Entry 8B8V (X-ray diffraction, 2.30 A resolution); this record covers chains A and B.

Chain A:
Protein: Nucleoprotein
Organism: Lyssavirus rabies
UniProtKB: D6Q0Q6 (D6Q0Q6_9RHAB); residues 24-450 here = UniProt positions 24-450
Sequence (427 residues; each row starts with the number of its first residue):
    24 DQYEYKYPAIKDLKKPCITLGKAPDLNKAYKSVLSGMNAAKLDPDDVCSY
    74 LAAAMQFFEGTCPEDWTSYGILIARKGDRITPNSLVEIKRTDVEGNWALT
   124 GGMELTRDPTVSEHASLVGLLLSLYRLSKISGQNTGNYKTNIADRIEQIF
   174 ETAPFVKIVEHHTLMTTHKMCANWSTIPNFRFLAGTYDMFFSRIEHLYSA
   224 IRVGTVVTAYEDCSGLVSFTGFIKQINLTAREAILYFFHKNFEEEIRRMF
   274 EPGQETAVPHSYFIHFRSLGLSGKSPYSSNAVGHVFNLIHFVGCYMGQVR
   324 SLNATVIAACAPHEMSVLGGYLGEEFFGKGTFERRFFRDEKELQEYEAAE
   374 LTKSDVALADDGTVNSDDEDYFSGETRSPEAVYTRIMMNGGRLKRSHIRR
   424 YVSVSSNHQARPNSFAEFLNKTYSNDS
Disordered / not traced: 24-26, 155-159, 350-400, 448-450
What the authors report for this chain:
  - conformationally variable residues (order/disorder transition): Gly155 to Gly159, Phe350 to Arg400

Chain B:
Protein: Phosphoprotein
Organism: Lyssavirus rabies
UniProtKB: A8VR26 (A8VR26_9RHAB); numbering as in UniProt (aligned over 1-68)
Sequence (76 residues; numbered 1 to 76; the number before each row is that of its first residue):
     1 MSKIFVNPSAIRAGLADLEMAEETVDLINRNIEDNQAHLQGEPIEVDNLP
    51 EDMGRLHLDGGKSPNPGELEHHHHHH
Disordered / not traced: 1-3, 16-19, 40-76
Construct notes: conflict Gly60 (Asp in A8VR26); expression tag (69-76)
What the authors report for this chain:
  - mutagenesis - R12A/G41C (2.9 +/- 0.6 nM), R12A (2.9 +/- 0.6 nM): unchanged binding to Nucleoprotein (chain A)

How chain A and chain B interact:
Pairs across the interface - 56 pairs, chain A then chain B:
  Arg149(A) - His38(B)  hydrogen bond (side chain-backbone)
  Arg149(A) - Leu39(B)
  Ser222(A) - His38(B)
  Arg225(A) - Asn35(B)  hydrogen bond
  Arg225(A) - His38(B)
  Val226(A) - His38(B)
  Val229(A) - Asn35(B)
  Val229(A) - His38(B)
  Val229(A) - Leu39(B)  hydrophobic
  Val230(A) - Leu39(B)  hydrophobic
  Ala232(A) - Asn35(B)
  Tyr233(A) - Ile28(B)
  Tyr233(A) - Asn31(B)  hydrogen bond
  Leu239(A) - Ile28(B)  hydrophobic
  Val240(A) - Ile32(B)  hydrophobic
  Thr243(A) - Val25(B)
  Thr243(A) - Ile28(B)
  Thr243(A) - Asn29(B)  hydrogen bond
  Gly244(A) - Asn29(B)
  Ile246(A) - Val25(B)  hydrophobic
  Lys247(A) - Asn29(B)
  Thr252(A) - Glu22(B)
  Ala253(A) - Glu22(B)  hydrogen bond (backbone-side chain)
  Arg254(A) - Gly14(B)  hydrogen bond (side chain-backbone)
  Arg254(A) - Leu15(B)  hydrogen bond (side chain-backbone)
  Arg254(A) - Glu22(B)  hydrogen bond (backbone-side chain)
  Leu258(A) - Pro8(B)
  Leu258(A) - Ile11(B)  hydrophobic
  Leu258(A) - Arg12(B)
  Phe261(A) - Phe5(B)
  Phe261(A) - Val6(B)  hydrogen bond (backbone-backbone)
  Phe261(A) - Pro8(B)  hydrophobic
  Phe261(A) - Ile11(B)  hydrophobic
  His262(A) - Ile4(B)
  His262(A) - Phe5(B)
  Lys263(A) - Ile4(B)  hydrogen bond (backbone-backbone)
  Phe273(A) - Ala21(B)  hydrophobic
  Thr279(A) - Thr24(B)  hydrogen bond
  Thr279(A) - Leu27(B)
  Ala280(A) - Glu23(B)
  Ala280(A) - Thr24(B)
  Ala280(A) - Leu27(B)
  Val281(A) - Leu27(B)
  Pro282(A) - Leu27(B)
  Ile287(A) - Asn31(B)
  Glu337(A) - Ile4(B)
  Pro402(A) - Pro8(B)
  Glu403(A) - Pro8(B)
  Glu403(A) - Ser9(B)  hydrogen bond (side chain-backbone)
  Glu403(A) - Arg12(B)  salt bridge
  Tyr406(A) - Phe5(B)
  Tyr406(A) - Val6(B)
  Tyr406(A) - Asn7(B)
  Tyr406(A) - Pro8(B)
  Ile409(A) - Phe5(B)  hydrophobic
  Met410(A) - Phe5(B)  hydrophobic
Also at the interface, not in a pair above, chain A (36 interface residues in all): Glu255, Leu341, Gly414
Also at the interface, not in a pair above, chain B (24 interface residues in all): Met20
Interface features reported in the paper:
  - interface residues, chain B: Ile4(B), Met20(B)
  - hot spots on chain B (mutagenesis) - F5A/G41C, P8A/G41C, I28A/G41C: decreased binding to Nucleoprotein (chain A)
  - hot spots on chain B (mutagenesis) - I4A, E22A, T24A, V25A, L27A, I32A, N35A: decreased binding to Nucleoprotein (chain A) (from molecular simulation)

In short:
The interface between chain A and chain B involves 36 residues on one side and 24 on the other; the contacts
include 12 hydrogen bonds and 1 salt bridge. Among the polar pairs are Glu403(A)-Arg12(B), Arg149(A)-His38(B)
and Arg225(A)-Asn35(B). The paper reports that F5A/G41C, P8A/G41C and I28A/G41C of chain B, among others,
reduce binding to Nucleoprotein (chain A); interface residues Ile4(B) and Met20(B); 12 substitutions were
tested in all.
Here chain A is Nucleoprotein and chain B is Phosphoprotein, both from Lyssavirus rabies. Entry 8B8V (Crystal
structure of the Rabies virus RNA free nucleoprotein- phosphoprotein complex) was determined by X-ray
diffraction, deposited together with 8FFR.
